Entry 7U6V (electron microscopy, 4.10 A resolution (low resolution: residue-level contacts below are approximate; hydrogen-bond / salt-bridge calls are withheld)); this record covers chains A and P of the 7 polymer chains in the assembly.

== Chain A ==
Molecule: Shiga toxin 2a subunit A (Stx2A)
Organism: Shigella dysenteriae
Notes: EC 3.2.2.22
UniProt: G8GWP6 (G8GWP6_9CAUD); residues 1-297 here correspond to UniProt positions 23-319 (UniProt number = residue number + 22)
Chain sequence (297 residues; row label = number of the first residue in the row):
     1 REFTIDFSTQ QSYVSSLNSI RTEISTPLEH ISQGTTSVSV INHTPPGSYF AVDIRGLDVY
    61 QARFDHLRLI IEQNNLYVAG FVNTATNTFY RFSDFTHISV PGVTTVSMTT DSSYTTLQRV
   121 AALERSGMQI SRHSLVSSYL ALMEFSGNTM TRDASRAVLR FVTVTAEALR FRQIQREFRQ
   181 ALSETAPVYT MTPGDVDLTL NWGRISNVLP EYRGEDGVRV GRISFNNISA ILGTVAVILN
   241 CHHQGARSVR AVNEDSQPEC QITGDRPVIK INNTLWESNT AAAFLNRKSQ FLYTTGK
Not modelled in the structure: 243-257
Disulfide bonds: C241-C260
From the paper describing this entry:
  - catalytic residues: Y77
  - conformationally variable residues (loop rearrangement, order/disorder transition): P27 to S39, I54 to L67, L182 to P187, C241 to H243, S256 to C260

== Chain P ==
Molecule: C-terminal domain (CTD) from the Ribosomal P-stalk
Organism: Saccharomyces cerevisiae
Chain sequence (6 residues; numbered 6 to 11; the number before each row is that of its first residue):
     6 GFGLFD

== How chain A and chain P interact ==
Residue-residue contacts (7; chain A residue first):
  Q11(A) - F7(P)
  Q175(A) - D11(P)
  R176(A) - L9(P)
  R176(A) - F10(P)
  R176(A) - D11(P)
  R179(A) - F7(P)
  R179(A) - D11(P)
Also at the interface, not in a pair above, chain A (6 interface residues in all): V14, R172
From the paper, about this interface:
  - pairs named by the authors: V14(A)-F7(P) (hydrophobic contact), Q175(A)-D11(P) (hydrogen bond), R176(A)-F10(P) (hydrogen bond)
  - interface residues, chain A: Q11(A), R172(A), R179(A)

== In short ==
6 residues of chain A face 4 of chain P across their interface. The authors report a hydrophobic contact
between V14(A) and F7(P); hydrogen bonds between Q175(A) and D11(P) and R176(A) and F10(P). The paper reports
the catalytic residue Y77(A); interface residues Q11(A), R172(A) and R179(A).
Here chain A is Shiga toxin 2a subunit A (Stx2A) (Shigella dysenteriae) and chain P is C-terminal domain (CTD)
from the Ribosomal P-stalk (Saccharomyces cerevisiae). Entry 7U6V (Cryo-EM structure of Shiga toxin 2 in
complex with the native ribosomal P-stalk) was determined by electron microscopy.
